Entry 8FN1 (electron microscopy, 2.88 A resolution); this record covers chains B and E of the 6 polymer chains in the assembly.

Chain B:
Protein: Guanine nucleotide-binding protein G(o) subunit alpha
Organism: Spodoptera frugiperda
UniProt: P09471 (GNAO_HUMAN); aligned in 2 segments with insertions or deletions, so no single offset holds: -2 to 54 ~ UniProt 1-57; 63-225 ~ UniProt 182-354
Chain sequence (228 residues; numbered -2 to 225; the number before each row is that of its first residue; numbers below 1 keep their minus sign (Met-2 is residue -2)):
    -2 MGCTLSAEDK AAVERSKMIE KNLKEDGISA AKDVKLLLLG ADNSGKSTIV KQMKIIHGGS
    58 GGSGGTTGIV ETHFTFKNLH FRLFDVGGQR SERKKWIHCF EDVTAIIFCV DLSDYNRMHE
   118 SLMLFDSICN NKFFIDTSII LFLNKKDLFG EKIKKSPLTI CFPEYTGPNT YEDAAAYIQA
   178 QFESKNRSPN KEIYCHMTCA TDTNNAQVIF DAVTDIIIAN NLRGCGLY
Unresolved in the structure: -2 to 1, 54-63, 225
Construct notes: conflict Asp6 (Glu9 in P09471), Lys7 (Arg10 in P09471), Val10 (Leu13 in P09471), Met15 (Ala18 in P09471), Asp39 (Gly42 in P09471), Asn40 (Glu43 in P09471), Asp108 (Ala227 in P09471), Asp111 (Gly230 in P09471), Ala203 (Ile332 in P09471), Ile206 (Val335 in P09471); linker (55-62)
UniProt features mapped onto this chain:
  - region: Lys32 to Ala38, Ser41 to Thr45 (G1 motif), Phe78 to Arg87 (G3 motif)
  - binding site (GTP): Lys43, Ser44, Thr45
  - binding site (Mg(2+)): Ser44, Thr63
  - lipidation: Gly-1 (N-myristoyl glycine), Cys0 (S-palmitoyl cysteine)
  - modified residue: Gln86 (5-glutamyl histamine)

Chain E:
Protein: scFv16
Organism: Escherichia coli
Notes: antibody fragment or engineered binder
Chain sequence (267 residues; row label = number of the first residue in the row; note: 3 numbers in that range are skipped by the numbering (no residue carries them; nothing is unmodelled there); a row labelled like 120A-120O holds insertion residues (120A, then the next letters in order)):
     1 DVQLVESGGG LVQPGGSRKL SCSASGFAFS SFGMHWVRQA PEKGLEWVAY ISSGSGTIYY
    61 ADTVKGRFTI SRDDPKNTLF LQMTSLRSED TAMYYCVRSI YYYGSSPFDF WGQGTTLTVS
120A-120O SGGGGSGGGGSGGGG
   124 SDIVMTQATS SVPVTPGESV SISCRSSKSL LHSNGNTYLY WFLQRPGQSP QLLIYRMSNL
   184 ASGVPDRFSG SGSGTAFTLT ISRLEAEDVG VYYCMQHLEY PLTFGAGTKL ELKAAALEVL
   244 FQGPHHHHHH HH
Unresolved in the structure: 1, 120A-120O, 138, 236-255
Cystine bridges: Cys147-Cys217

How chain B and chain E interact:
Residue-residue contacts (24):
  Leu2(B) - His155(E)
  Ser3(B) - His155(E)
  Ser3(B) - Asn157(E)
  Ser3(B) - Tyr161(E)  hydrogen bond
  Ala4(B) - His220(E)
  Ala4(B) - Leu221(E)
  Ala4(B) - Tyr223(E)  hydrophobic
  Glu5(B) - Tyr101(E)
  Glu5(B) - Pro107(E)
  Glu5(B) - Tyr161(E)
  Glu5(B) - Tyr163(E)  hydrogen bond
  Glu5(B) - Arg179(E)  salt bridge
  Glu5(B) - His220(E)
  Asp6(B) - Asn157(E)  hydrogen bond
  Asp6(B) - Tyr161(E)
  Ala8(B) - Tyr101(E)  hydrophobic
  Ala9(B) - Tyr101(E)
  Glu11(B) - Ser52(E)  hydrogen bond
  Glu11(B) - Ser53(E)
  Glu11(B) - Gly56(E)
  Glu11(B) - Thr57(E)  hydrogen bond
  Arg12(B) - Tyr101(E)
  Arg12(B) - Tyr102(E)
  Met15(B) - Ser53(E)
Also at the interface, not in a pair above, chain E (17 interface residues in all): Gly54, Ile100

Summary:
10 residues of chain B face 17 of chain E across their interface, with 5 hydrogen bonds and 1 salt bridge.
Polar contacts include Glu5(B)-Arg179(E), Ser3(B)-Tyr161(E) and Glu5(B)-Tyr163(E). UniProt lists 3 GTP-binding
residues and Mg2+-binding residues Ser44(B) and Thr63(B) on chain B.
Here chain B is Guanine nucleotide-binding protein G(o) subunit alpha (Spodoptera frugiperda) and chain E is
scFv16 (Escherichia coli). Entry 8FN1 (CryoEM structure of Go-coupled NTSR1) was determined by electron
microscopy together with 8FMZ and 8FN0 from the same study.
